Entry 5U01 (X-ray diffraction, 2.50 A resolution); this record covers chains A and D of the 6 polymer chains in the assembly.

[Chain A (and D)]
Molecule: Transcription factor p65
From: Mus musculus
Notes: chain D of this document is another copy of the same molecule, construct and numbering; everything in this record applies to it too
Reference sequence: Q04207 (TF65_MOUSE); residue numbers follow UniProt; this construct covers 19-291
Chain sequence (273 residues; each row starts with the number of its first residue):
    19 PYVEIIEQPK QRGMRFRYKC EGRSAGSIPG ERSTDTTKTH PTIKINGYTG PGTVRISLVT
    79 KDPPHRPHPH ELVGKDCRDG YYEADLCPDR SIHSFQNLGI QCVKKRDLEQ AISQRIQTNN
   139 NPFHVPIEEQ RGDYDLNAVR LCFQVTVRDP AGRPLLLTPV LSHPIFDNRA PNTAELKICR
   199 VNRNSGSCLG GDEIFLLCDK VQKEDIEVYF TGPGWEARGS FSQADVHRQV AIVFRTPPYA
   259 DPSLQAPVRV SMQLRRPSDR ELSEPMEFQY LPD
UniProt features mapped onto this chain:
  - modified residue: Cys38 (Cysteine persulfide), Lys122 (N6-acetyllysine), Lys123 (N6-acetyllysine), Thr176 (Phosphothreonine), Lys218 (N6-acetyllysine), Lys221 (N6-acetyllysine), Thr254 (Phosphothreonine), Ser276 (Phosphoserine), Ser281 (Phosphoserine)
  - cross-link (Glycyl lysine isopeptide (Lys-Gly)): Lys37 (interchain with G-Cter in SUMO3), Lys122 (interchain with G-Cter in SUMO3), Lys123 (interchain with G-Cter in SUMO3)
Reported in the primary citation:
  - binding site for the 27-nt DNA strand: Tyr36, Glu39, Arg41, Lys122, Lys123, Arg124, Arg187, Pro189, Lys218, Gln220, Lys221, Arg246, Gln247
  - binding site for the 27-nt DNA strand: Arg33, Arg35, Arg41, Arg187
  - contacts within the chain: Phe34-Arg187 (hydrogen bond)

[Chain A / chain D interface]
Residue-residue contacts (6):
  Asp53(A) - Ser240(D)
  Asp53(A) - Gln241(D)
  Thr54(A) - Phe239(D)
  Thr55(A) - Glu225(D)
  Lys56(A) - Glu222(D)
  Lys93(A) - Asp151(D)  salt bridge
Other interface residues (no listed pair), chain D (7 interface residues in all): Ser238
Interface features reported in the paper:
  - pairs named by the authors: Lys93(A)-Asp151(D) (hydrogen bond)
  - interface residues, chain A: Asp53(A), Thr54(A), Thr55(A), Lys56(A)
  - interface residues, chain D: Phe239(D), Ser240(D), Gln241(D)

[In short]
5 residues of chain A and 7 residues of chain D are in contact; the contacts include 1 salt bridge. The
salt-bridged pair is Lys93(A)-Asp151(D). The paper describes a hydrogen bond between Lys93(A) and Asp151(D).
From the paper: a binding site for the 27-nt DNA strand at Tyr36(A), Glu39(A) and Arg41(A) among others;
interface residues Asp53(A), Thr54(A) and Phe239(D) among others.
Both chains are Transcription factor p65 (Mus musculus). Entry 5U01 (Cooperative DNA binding by two RelA
dimers) was determined by X-ray diffraction.
